PDB entry 1UKL | X-ray diffraction, 3.00 A resolution | chains A and C of the 3 polymer chains in the assembly

== Chain A ==
Name: Importin beta-1 subunit
Source organism: Mus musculus
Reference sequence: P70168 (IMB1_MOUSE); residue numbers follow UniProt; this construct covers 1-876
Amino-acid sequence (876 residues; row label = number of the first residue in the row):
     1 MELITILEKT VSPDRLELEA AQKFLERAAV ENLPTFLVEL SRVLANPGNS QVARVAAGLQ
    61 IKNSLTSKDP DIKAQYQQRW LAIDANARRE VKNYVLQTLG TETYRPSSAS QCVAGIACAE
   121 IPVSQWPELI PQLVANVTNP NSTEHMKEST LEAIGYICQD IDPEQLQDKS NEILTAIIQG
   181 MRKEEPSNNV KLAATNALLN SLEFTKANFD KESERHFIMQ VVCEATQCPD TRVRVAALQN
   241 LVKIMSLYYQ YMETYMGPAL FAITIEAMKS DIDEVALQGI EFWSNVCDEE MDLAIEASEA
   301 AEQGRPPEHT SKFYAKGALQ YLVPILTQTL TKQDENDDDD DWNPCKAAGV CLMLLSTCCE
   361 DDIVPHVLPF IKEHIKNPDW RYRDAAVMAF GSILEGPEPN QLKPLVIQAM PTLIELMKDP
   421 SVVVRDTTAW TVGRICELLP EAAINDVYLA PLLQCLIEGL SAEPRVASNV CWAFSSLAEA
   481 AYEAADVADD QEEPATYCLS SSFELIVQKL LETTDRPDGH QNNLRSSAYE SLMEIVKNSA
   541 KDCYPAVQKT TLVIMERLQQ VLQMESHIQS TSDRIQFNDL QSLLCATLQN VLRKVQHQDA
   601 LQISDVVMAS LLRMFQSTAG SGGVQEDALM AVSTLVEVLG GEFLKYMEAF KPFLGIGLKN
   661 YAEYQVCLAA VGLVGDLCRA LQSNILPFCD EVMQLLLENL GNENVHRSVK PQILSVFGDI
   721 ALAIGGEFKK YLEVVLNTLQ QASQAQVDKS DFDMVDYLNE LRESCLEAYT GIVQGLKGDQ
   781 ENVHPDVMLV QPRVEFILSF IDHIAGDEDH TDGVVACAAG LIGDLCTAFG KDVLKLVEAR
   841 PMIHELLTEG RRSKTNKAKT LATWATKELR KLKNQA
UniProt features mapped onto this chain:
  - region: T329 to W342 (IAB-binding)
  - modified residue: M1 (N-acetylmethionine), S12 (Phosphoserine), K211 (N6-acetyllysine), K835 (N6-acetyllysine), K867 (N6-acetyllysine)

== Chain C ==
Name: Sterol regulatory element binding protein-2
Source organism: Homo sapiens
Reference sequence: Q12772 (SRBP2_HUMAN); residues 343-403 here = UniProt positions 343-403
Amino-acid sequence (61 residues; each row starts with the number of its first residue):
   343 RSSINDKIIE LKDLVMGTDA KMHKSGVLRK AIDYIKYLQQ VNHKLRQENM VLKLANQKNK
   403 L
Construct notes: modified residue (358, 364, 392)
Modified residues: Mse358 (selenomethionine; parent Met); Mse364 (selenomethionine; parent Met); Mse392 (selenomethionine; parent Met)
UniProt features mapped onto this chain:
  - region: L380 to N401 (Leucine-zipper)
  - natural variant: N347 (N347K: In a breast cancer sample)

== How chain A and chain C interact ==
Residue-residue contacts - 19 pairs, chain A then chain C:
  Q303(A) - R388(C)  hydrogen bond
  R305(A) - R388(C)
  E308(A) - R388(C)  salt bridge
  W342(A) - R343(C)
  K346(A) - R343(C)
  E626(A) - H365(C)  salt bridge
  Y664(A) - K363(C)  hydrogen bond (side chain-backbone)
  Q665(A) - K363(C)  hydrogen bond (side chain-backbone)
  Q665(A) - H365(C)
  K749(A) - Y379(C)
  F752(A) - Y379(C)  hydrophobic
  D753(A) - K372(C)  salt bridge
  V755(A) - Y379(C)  hydrophobic
  D756(A) - R371(C)  salt bridge
  D756(A) - K372(C)  salt bridge
  D756(A) - D375(C)
  E760(A) - R371(C)  salt bridge
  T811(A) - D375(C)  hydrogen bond
  D812(A) - K378(C)  salt bridge
Interface residues without a listed pair, chain A (18 interface residues in all): E437, E808
Interface residues without a listed pair, chain C (14 interface residues in all): I346, A362, Mse364, Y376, Q382

== Summary ==
Chain A and chain C form an interface of 18 and 14 residues respectively, with 4 hydrogen bonds and 7 salt
bridges. Polar pairs include E308(A)-R388(C), E626(A)-H365(C) and D753(A)-K372(C).
Here chain A is Importin beta-1 subunit (Mus musculus) and chain C is Sterol regulatory element binding
protein-2 (Homo sapiens). Entry 1UKL (Crystal structure of Importin-beta and SREBP-2 complex) was determined
by X-ray diffraction.
